Entry 6Q8W (X-ray diffraction, 3.40 A resolution); this record covers chains J and K of the 16 polymer chains in the assembly.

# Chain J
Protein: NADH-quinone oxidoreductase subunit 10
Organism: Thermus thermophilus (strain HB8 / ATCC 27634 / DSM 579)
Notes: EC 1.6.5.11
UniProtKB: Q56225 (NQO10_THET8); numbering as in UniProt (aligned over 1-176)
Sequence (176 residues; row label = number of the first residue in the row):
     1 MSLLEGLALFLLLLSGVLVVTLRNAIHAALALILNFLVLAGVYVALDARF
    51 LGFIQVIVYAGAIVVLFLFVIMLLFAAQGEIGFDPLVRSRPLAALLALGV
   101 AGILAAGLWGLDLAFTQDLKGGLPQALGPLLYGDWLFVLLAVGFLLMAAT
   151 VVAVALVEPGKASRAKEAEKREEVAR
Unresolved in the structure: 161-176

# Chain K
Protein: NADH-quinone oxidoreductase subunit 11
Organism: Thermus thermophilus (strain HB8 / ATCC 27634 / DSM 579)
Notes: EC 1.6.5.11
UniProtKB: Q56226 (NQO11_THET8); residue numbers follow UniProt; this construct covers 1-95
Sequence (95 residues; numbered 1 to 95; the number before each row is that of its first residue):
     1 MSYLLTSALLFALGVYGVLTRRTAILVFLSIELMLNAANLSLVGFARAYG
    51 LDGQVAALMVIAVAAAEVAVGLGLIVAIFRHRESTAVDDLSELRG

# Interface between chain J and chain K
Residue-residue contacts (96; chain J residue first):
  Glu-5(J) / Ser-2(K)
  Glu-5(J) / Tyr-3(K)  hydrogen bond
  Leu-9(J) / Thr-6(K)
  Leu-12(J) / Leu-10(K)  hydrophobic
  Leu-13(J) / Leu-9(K)  hydrophobic
  Gly-16(J) / Leu-13(K)
  Leu-18(J) / Arg-21(K)
  Val-19(J) / Arg-21(K)  hydrogen bond (backbone-side chain)
  Val-19(J) / Leu-29(K)  hydrophobic
  Val-20(J) / Leu-13(K)
  Val-20(J) / Tyr-16(K)  hydrophobic
  Val-20(J) / Arg-21(K)  hydrogen bond (backbone-side chain)
  Thr-21(J) / Arg-21(K)
  Leu-22(J) / Arg-21(K)  hydrogen bond (backbone-side chain)
  Arg-23(J) / Arg-22(K)
  Ala-25(J) / Leu-26(K)  hydrophobic
  Ala-28(J) / Leu-29(K)
  Ala-29(J) / Leu-29(K)
  Leu-32(J) / Leu-29(K)  hydrophobic
  Asn-35(J) / Leu-33(K)
  Phe-36(J) / Asn-36(K)
  Leu-39(J) / Leu-40(K)  hydrophobic
  Val-42(J) / Tyr-3(K)  hydrophobic
  Tyr-43(J) / Asn-39(K)
  Tyr-43(J) / Leu-40(K)
  Leu-46(J) / Arg-47(K)
  Ala-48(J) / Val-43(K)  hydrophobic
  Ala-48(J) / Gln-54(K)
  Leu-51(J) / Val-43(K)  hydrophobic
  Leu-51(J) / Gln-54(K)
  Leu-51(J) / Ala-57(K)  hydrophobic
  Leu-51(J) / Leu-58(K)  hydrophobic
  Gln-55(J) / Asn-36(K)  hydrogen bond
  Gln-55(J) / Ile-61(K)
  Val-58(J) / Ile-61(K)  hydrophobic
  Tyr-59(J) / Glu-32(K)  hydrogen bond
  Tyr-59(J) / Asn-36(K)  hydrogen bond
  Tyr-59(J) / Ile-61(K)  hydrophobic
  Tyr-59(J) / Ala-64(K)
  Ile-63(J) / Ala-65(K)  hydrophobic
  Ile-63(J) / Val-68(K)  hydrophobic
  Leu-66(J) / Leu-72(K)  hydrophobic
  Phe-67(J) / Ile-25(K)  hydrophobic
  Phe-67(J) / Phe-28(K)  hydrophobic
  Ile-71(J) / Ile-25(K)  hydrophobic
  Leu-74(J) / Phe-79(K)
  Ala-76(J) / Ile-25(K)  hydrophobic
  Ile-81(J) / Ser-84(K)
  Ile-81(J) / Ala-86(K)
  Phe-83(J) / Arg-22(K)
  Phe-83(J) / Asp-88(K)
  Pro-85(J) / Arg-22(K)
  Arg-90(J) / Tyr-16(K)
  Arg-90(J) / Thr-20(K)
  Ala-93(J) / Tyr-16(K)
  Ala-93(J) / Leu-19(K)  hydrophobic
  Ala-93(J) / Thr-20(K)
  Ala-94(J) / Tyr-16(K)
  Leu-96(J) / Leu-19(K)  hydrophobic
  Ala-97(J) / Ala-12(K)
  Ala-97(J) / Tyr-16(K)  hydrophobic
  Val-100(J) / Phe-11(K)  hydrophobic
  Val-100(J) / Ala-12(K)  hydrophobic
  Val-100(J) / Val-15(K)  hydrophobic
  Ala-101(J) / Ala-12(K)  hydrophobic
  Leu-104(J) / Ala-8(K)  hydrophobic
  Leu-108(J) / Met-1(K)  hydrophobic
  Leu-108(J) / Leu-4(K)  hydrophobic
  Leu-111(J) / Met-1(K)
  Leu-113(J) / Phe-45(K)  hydrophobic
  Leu-113(J) / Tyr-49(K)
  Ala-114(J) / Ala-48(K)
  Phe-115(J) / Met-1(K)
  Phe-115(J) / Leu-4(K)  hydrophobic
  Phe-115(J) / Arg-47(K)
  Phe-115(J) / Ala-48(K)  hydrophobic
  Gln-117(J) / Arg-47(K)
  Gln-117(J) / Ala-48(K)
  Gln-117(J) / Tyr-49(K)
  Gln-117(J) / Gly-50(K)  hydrogen bond (side chain-backbone)
  Leu-119(J) / Arg-47(K)
  Leu-119(J) / Leu-51(K)  hydrophobic
  Leu-119(J) / Gln-54(K)
  Gly-122(J) / Gln-54(K)
  Leu-127(J) / Leu-51(K)  hydrophobic
  Leu-130(J) / Leu-51(K)  hydrophobic
  Trp-135(J) / Asp-52(K)  hydrogen bond
  Trp-135(J) / Val-55(K)  hydrophobic
  Val-138(J) / Met-59(K)  hydrophobic
  Val-142(J) / Met-59(K)  hydrophobic
  Val-142(J) / Ala-62(K)  hydrophobic
  Leu-146(J) / Ala-62(K)
  Leu-146(J) / Ala-66(K)  hydrophobic
  Ala-149(J) / Ala-66(K)  hydrophobic
  Leu-156(J) / Leu-74(K)
  Val-157(J) / Arg-80(K)
Interface residues without a listed pair, chain J (76 interface residues in all): Val-17, Asp-47, Phe-50, Val-70, Gly-79, Glu-80, Gly-82, Asp-84, Ser-89, Leu-131, Asp-134, Leu-139, Leu-145, Val-152, Ala-153, Pro-159
Interface residues without a listed pair, chain K (68 interface residues in all): Gly-14, Gly-17, Thr-23, Ser-30, Leu-35, Gly-44, Ala-46, Ala-56, Val-63, Ala-69, Val-70, Gly-73, Val-76, Ala-77, Thr-85, Asp-89

# Summary
76 residues of chain J face 68 of chain K across their interface; the contacts include 9 hydrogen bonds. Among
the polar pairs are Glu-5(J)/Tyr-3(K), Val-19(J)/Arg-21(K) and Val-20(J)/Arg-21(K).
Chain J is NADH-quinone oxidoreductase subunit 10 and chain K is NADH-quinone oxidoreductase subunit 11, both
from Thermus thermophilus (strain HB8 / ATCC 27634 / DSM 579); the structure, Respiratory complex I from
Thermus thermophilus with bound Aureothin, was determined by X-ray diffraction (same publication as 6I0D,
6I1P, 6Q8O, 6Q8X, 6Y11, 6ZIY and 3 further entries).
